Entry 7TSQ (X-ray diffraction, 2.11 A resolution); this record covers chains A and B of the 4 polymer chains in the assembly.

Chain A (and B):
Molecule: Cap2
From: Enterobacter cloacae
Notes: engineered mutation(s): C548A; chain B of this document is another copy of the same molecule, construct and numbering; everything in this record applies to it too
Chain sequence (244 residues; numbered 360 to 603; the number before each row is that of its first residue):
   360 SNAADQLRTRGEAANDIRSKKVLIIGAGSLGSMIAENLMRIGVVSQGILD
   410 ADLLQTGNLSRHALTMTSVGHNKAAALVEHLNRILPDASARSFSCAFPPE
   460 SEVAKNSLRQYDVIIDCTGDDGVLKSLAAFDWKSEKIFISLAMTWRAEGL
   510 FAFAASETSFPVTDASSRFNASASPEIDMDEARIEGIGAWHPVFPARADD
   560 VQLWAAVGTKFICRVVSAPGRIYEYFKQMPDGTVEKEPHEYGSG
Unresolved in the structure: 360-370, 533-546, 603 (chain B: 360-371, 533-552, 600-603)
Ion coordination: Mg2+ near Gln414 (its only coordinating residue here)
Small-molecule neighbours: adenosine monophosphate (AMP): Ile384, Gly385, Ala386, Gly387, Ser388, Leu408, Asp409, Asp411, Lys432, Ala455, Phe456, Cys476, Thr477, Asp479, Val482
Reported in the primary citation:
  - conformationally variable residues (order/disorder transition): Ser533 to Ile546

Interface between chain A and chain B:
Residue-residue contacts - 74 pairs, chain A then chain B:
  Asn396(A) - Gln561(B)
  Arg399(A) - Leu418(B)  hydrogen bond (side chain-backbone)
  Arg399(A) - Ser419(B)
  Arg399(A) - His421(B)  hydrogen bond (side chain-backbone)
  Arg399(A) - Ala422(B)  hydrogen bond (side chain-backbone)
  Arg399(A) - Leu423(B)  hydrogen bond (side chain-backbone)
  Arg399(A) - Ala557(B)
  Ile400(A) - Arg556(B)
  Leu418(A) - Arg399(B)  hydrogen bond (backbone-side chain)
  Leu418(A) - Ile443(B)
  Ser419(A) - Arg399(B)
  His421(A) - Arg399(B)  hydrogen bond (backbone-side chain)
  Ala422(A) - Arg399(B)  hydrogen bond (backbone-side chain)
  Leu423(A) - Arg399(B)  hydrogen bond (backbone-side chain)
  Thr424(A) - His439(B)
  Thr424(A) - Arg442(B)
  Met425(A) - Asn441(B)
  Met425(A) - Arg442(B)  hydrogen bond (backbone-backbone)
  Met425(A) - Ile443(B)
  Met425(A) - Leu444(B)
  Met425(A) - Pro445(B)
  Thr426(A) - Arg442(B)
  His439(A) - Thr424(B)
  Asn441(A) - Met425(B)
  Arg442(A) - Thr424(B)
  Arg442(A) - Met425(B)  hydrogen bond (backbone-backbone)
  Ile443(A) - Leu418(B)
  Ile443(A) - Met425(B)
  Leu444(A) - Met425(B)
  Pro445(A) - Met425(B)
  Trp549(A) - Cys572(B)
  Trp549(A) - Arg573(B)
  Trp549(A) - Ser576(B)
  Arg556(A) - Ile400(B)
  Arg556(A) - Cys572(B)
  Ala557(A) - Arg399(B)
  Asp558(A) - Ala565(B)
  Asp558(A) - Thr568(B)
  Asp558(A) - Lys569(B)  salt bridge
  Asp559(A) - Lys569(B)  salt bridge
  Gln561(A) - Asn396(B)
  Gln561(A) - Gln561(B)
  Leu562(A) - Leu562(B)  hydrophobic
  Leu562(A) - Ala565(B)  hydrophobic
  Leu562(A) - Val566(B)  hydrophobic
  Ala565(A) - Asp558(B)
  Ala565(A) - Leu562(B)
  Val566(A) - Leu562(B)  hydrophobic
  Val566(A) - Gly591(B)
  Thr568(A) - Asp558(B)
  Lys569(A) - Asp558(B)
  Lys569(A) - Asp559(B)  salt bridge
  Lys569(A) - Gln587(B)  hydrogen bond
  Lys569(A) - Gly591(B)
  Cys572(A) - Arg556(B)
  Arg573(A) - Pro589(B)
  Arg573(A) - Asp590(B)
  Phe585(A) - Asp590(B)
  Gln587(A) - Lys569(B)  hydrogen bond
  Asp590(A) - Arg573(B)
  Asp590(A) - Phe585(B)
  Asp590(A) - Lys595(B)
  Gly591(A) - Phe585(B)
  Thr592(A) - Val593(B)
  Thr592(A) - Lys595(B)
  Val593(A) - Thr592(B)
  Val593(A) - Val593(B)  hydrogen bond (backbone-backbone)
  Lys595(A) - Asp590(B)  salt bridge
  Lys595(A) - Thr592(B)
  Tyr600(A) - Met588(B)  hydrophobic
  Tyr600(A) - Pro589(B)  hydrophobic
  Tyr600(A) - Asp590(B)
  Gly601(A) - Glu594(B)
  Ser602(A) - Glu594(B)  hydrogen bond (backbone-side chain)
Also at the interface, not in a pair above, chain A (45 interface residues in all): Glu395, Gly547, Pro589, Glu594, Glu599
Also at the interface, not in a pair above, chain B (41 interface residues in all): Glu395, Thr426

Overview:
Chain A and chain B form an interface of 45 and 41 residues respectively; the contacts include 14 hydrogen
bonds and 4 salt bridges. Among the polar pairs are Asp558(A)-Lys569(B), Asp559(A)-Lys569(B) and
Lys595(A)-Asp590(B). Ligands of chain A: adenosine monophosphate. From the paper: conformational variability
at Ser533(A).
Chain A and chain B are both Cap2 (Enterobacter cloacae); the structure, Structure of Enterobacter cloacae
Cap2 bound to CdnD02 C-terminus, AMP state, was determined by X-ray diffraction, deposited together with 7TO3,
7TQD and 7TSX.
